PDB entry 2WCP | X-ray diffraction, 1.98 A resolution | chain A

# Chain A
Molecule: Cadherin-23
From: Mus musculus
Notes: fragment: ec1-2, residues 24-228
UniProtKB: Q99PF4 (CAD23_MOUSE); residues 2-206 here correspond to UniProt positions 24-228 (UniProt number = residue number + 22)
Amino-acid sequence (214 residues; numbered 1 to 214; the number before each row is that of its first residue):
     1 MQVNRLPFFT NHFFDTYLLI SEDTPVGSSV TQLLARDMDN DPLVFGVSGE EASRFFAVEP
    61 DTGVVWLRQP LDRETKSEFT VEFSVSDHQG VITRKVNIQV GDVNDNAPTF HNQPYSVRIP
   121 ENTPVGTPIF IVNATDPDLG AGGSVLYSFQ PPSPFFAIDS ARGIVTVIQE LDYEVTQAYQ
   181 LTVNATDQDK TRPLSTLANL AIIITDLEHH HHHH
Unresolved in the structure: 209-214
Sequence notes: expression tag (207-214)
Bound ions: Ca2+ site 1: Asn4, Arg5, Asp37, Asp39, Asp41, Asp87; Ca2+ site 2: Glu22, Glu74, Asp102, Val103, Asp105, Asp138; Na+ site 1: Glu22, Asp72, Glu74, Asp105; Na+ site 2: Val47, Ser53; Ca2+ site 3: Asn104, Asn106, Asp136, Asp138, Gly142, Asp187; Na+ site 3: Asp136, Gly143
Curated features (UniProtKB/Swiss-Prot):
  - glycosylation (N-linked (GlcNAc...) asparagine): Asn133, Asn184

# In short
The Ca2+ site 1 is built by Asn4, Arg5, Asp37, Asp39, Asp41 and Asp87. The Ca2+ site 2 is built by Glu22,
Glu74, Asp102, Val103, Asp105 and Asp138.
Chain A is Cadherin-23 (Mus musculus); the structure, Crystal structure of mouse cadherin-23 EC1-2, was
determined by X-ray diffraction together with 2WBX, 2WD0 and 2WHV from the same study.
